Entry 7RT4 (X-ray diffraction, 2.10 A resolution); this record covers chain A.

== Chain A ==
Protein: Isoform 2B of GTPase KRas
Organism: Homo sapiens
Notes: EC 3.6.5.2
UniProtKB: P01116-2 (RASK-2_HUMAN); numbering as in UniProt (aligned over 1-169)
Chain sequence (170 residues; row label = number of the first residue in the row; numbering starts at 0):
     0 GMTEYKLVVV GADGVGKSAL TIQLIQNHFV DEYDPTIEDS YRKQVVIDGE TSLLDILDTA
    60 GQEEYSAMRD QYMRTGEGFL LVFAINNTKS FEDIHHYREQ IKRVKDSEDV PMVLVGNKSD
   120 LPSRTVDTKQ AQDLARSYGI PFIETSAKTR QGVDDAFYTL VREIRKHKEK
Differences from the reference sequence: expression tag (0); engineered mutation Asp12 (Gly in P01116-2); conflict Ser51 (Cys in P01116-2), Leu80 (Cys in P01116-2), Ser118 (Cys in P01116-2)
Ion coordination: Mg2+: Ser17 (together with GDP)
Small-molecule neighbours:
  - 7IZ (7-(8-chloronaphthalen-1-yl)-8-fluoro-2-{[(2S)-1-methylpyrrolidin-2-yl]methoxy}-4-(piperazin-1-yl)pyrido[4,3-d]pyrimidine): Val9, Asp12, Ala59, Gly60, Gln61, Glu62, Glu63, Tyr64, Arg68, Asp69, Met72, Asp92, His95, Tyr96, Gln99, Ile100, Arg102, Val103
  - GDP (guanosine-5'-diphosphate): Ala11, Asp12, Gly13, Val14, Gly15, Lys16, Ser17, Ala18, Phe28, Val29, Asp30, Tyr32, Asp57, Asn116, Lys117, Asp119, Leu120, Ser145, Ala146, Lys147
From the paper describing this entry:
  - binding site for 7IZ: Asp12, Gly60, Glu62, Arg68

== Overview ==
Bound to chain A: GDP and compound 7IZ. The paper reports a binding site for 7IZ at Asp12, Gly60 and Glu62
among others.
Chain A is Isoform 2B of GTPase KRas (Homo sapiens); the structure, KRAS G12D in complex with Compound 5B
(7-(8-chloronaphthalen-1-yl)-8-fluoro-2-{[(2S)-1-methylpyrrolidin-2-yl]methoxy}-4-(piperazin-1-yl)pyrido[4,3-d]pyrimidine),
was determined by X-ray diffraction (same publication as 7RPZ, 7RT1, 7RT2, 7RT3 and 7RT5).
